PDB entry 3ZG3 | X-ray diffraction, 2.90 A resolution | chain A

[Chain A]
Protein: Sterol 14-alpha demethylase
Source organism: Trypanosoma cruzi
Notes: EC 1.14.13.70
UniProt: Q7Z1V1 (CP51_TRYCC); residue numbers follow UniProt; this construct covers 28-481
Sequence (460 residues; each row starts with the number of its first residue):
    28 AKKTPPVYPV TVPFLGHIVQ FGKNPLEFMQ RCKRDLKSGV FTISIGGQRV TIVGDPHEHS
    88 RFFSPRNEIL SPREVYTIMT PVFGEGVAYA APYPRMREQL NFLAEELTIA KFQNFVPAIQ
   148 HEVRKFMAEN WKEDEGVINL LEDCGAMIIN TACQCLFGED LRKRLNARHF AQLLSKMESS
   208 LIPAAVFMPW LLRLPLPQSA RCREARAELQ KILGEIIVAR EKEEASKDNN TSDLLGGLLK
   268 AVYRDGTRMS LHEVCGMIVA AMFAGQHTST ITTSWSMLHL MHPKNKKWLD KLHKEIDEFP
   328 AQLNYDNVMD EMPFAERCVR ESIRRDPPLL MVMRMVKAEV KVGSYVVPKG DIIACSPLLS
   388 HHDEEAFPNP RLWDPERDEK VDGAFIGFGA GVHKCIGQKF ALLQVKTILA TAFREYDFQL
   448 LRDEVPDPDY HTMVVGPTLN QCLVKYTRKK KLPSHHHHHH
Disordered / not traced: 28, 218-222, 479-487
Sequence notes: engineered mutation Ala28 (Arg in Q7Z1V1), Lys29 (Pro in Q7Z1V1), Lys30 (Thr in Q7Z1V1), Thr31 (Asp in Q7Z1V1); expression tag (482-487)
UniProt features mapped onto this chain:
  - binding site (heme): Cys422
  - natural variant: Asp62 (D62E: In allele 2), Ala117 (A117S: In allele 2), Glu160 (E160K: In allele 2)
  - mutagenesis: Ile105 (I105F: Increases activity on norlanosterol and obtusifoliol)
Ion coordination: heme Fe: Cys422 (together with UDD)
Ligand contacts:
  - heme (HEM): Tyr103, Tyr116, Leu127, Leu134, Ala288, Ala291, Gly292, Thr295, Ser296, Thr299, Ile350, Pro355, Leu356, Val359, Arg361, Gly414, Phe415, Gly416, Val419, His420, Lys421, Cys422, Ile423, Gly424, Phe427, Ala428
  - UDD (N-[4-(trifluoromethyl)phenyl]-N-[1-[5-(trifluoromethyl)pyridin-2-yl]piperidin-4-yl]pyridin-3-amine): Tyr103, Ile105, Met106, Phe110, Ala115, Tyr116, Leu127, Leu130, Val213, Met284, Ala287, Phe290, Ala291, Thr295, Leu356, Met358, Met360, Cys422, Met460

[Overview]
Ligands of chain A: heme and compound UDD. UniProt lists heme-binding residue Cys422 and one mutagenesis site.
Chain A is Sterol 14-alpha demethylase (Trypanosoma cruzi); the structure, STEROL 14-ALPHA DEMETHYLASE
(CYP51)FROM TRYPANOSOMA CRUZI IN COMPLEX WITH THE PYRIDINE INHIBITOR N-(1-(5-(trifluoromethyl)(pyridin-2-yl))
piperidin-4yl)-N-(4-(trifluoromethyl)phenyl)pyridin-3-amine (EPL- BS967 ..., was determined by X-ray
diffraction (same publication as 3ZG2).
